Entry 7H20 (X-ray diffraction, 1.39 A resolution); this record covers chains A and B.

[Chain A]
Protein: Serine protease subunit NS2B
Source organism: Zika virus
UniProtKB: Q32ZE1 (POLG_ZIKV); residues 46-89 here correspond to UniProt positions 1414-1457 (UniProt number = residue number + 1368)
Chain sequence (46 residues; row label = number of the first residue in the row):
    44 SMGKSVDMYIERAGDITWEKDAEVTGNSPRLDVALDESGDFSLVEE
Disordered / not traced: 44-49, 89
Differences from the reference sequence: expression tag (44-45)

[Chain B]
Protein: Serine protease NS3
Source organism: Zika virus
Notes: EC 3.4.21.91, 3.6.1.15, 3.6.4.13
UniProtKB: Q32ZE1 (POLG_ZIKV); residues 11-177 here correspond to UniProt positions 1509-1675 (UniProt number = residue number + 1498)
Chain sequence (168 residues; each row starts with the number of its first residue):
    10 MKEVKKGETTDGVYRVMTRRLLGSTQVGVGVMQEGVFHTMWHVTKGAALR
    60 SGEGRLDPYWGDVKQDLVSYCGPWKLDAAWDGLSEVQLLAVPPGERAKNI
   110 QTLPGIFKTKDGDIGAVALDYPAGTSGSPILDKCGRVIGLYGNGVVIKNG
   160 SYVSAITQGKREEETPVE
Disordered / not traced: 10-15, 172-177
Differences from the reference sequence: initiating methionine (10); conflict K107 (Arg1605 in Q32ZE1)
Ligand contacts: 3-ethenyl-1,2-dimethyl-pyrazole (A1AJV): D129, Y130, P131, A132, T134, S135, Y150, G151, Y161
Curated features (UniProtKB/Swiss-Prot):
  - active site (Charge relay system): H51, D75, S135

[How chain A and chain B interact]
Pairs across the interface - 100 pairs, chain A then chain B:
  D50(A) with R59(B), salt bridge
  M51(A) with M26(B); V36(B), hydrophobic; V52(B); T53(B); L58(B); R59(B), hydrogen bond (backbone-backbone)
  Y52(A) with R24(B); V25(B); M26(B), hydrogen bond (backbone-backbone); R28(B), hydrogen bond; S33(B); R59(B)
  I53(A) with Y23(B), hydrophobic; R24(B); M41(B), hydrophobic; F46(B), hydrophobic; R59(B), hydrogen bond (backbone-backbone); S60(B); L65(B), hydrophobic
  E54(A) with Y23(B); R24(B), hydrogen bond (backbone-backbone)
  R55(A) with E17(B); T19(B); D20(B), hydrogen bond (side chain-backbone); G21(B); V22(B); Y23(B)
  A56(A) with V22(B), hydrogen bond (backbone-backbone); Y23(B); V100(B), hydrophobic; A106(B)
  G57(A) with G21(B); V22(B), hydrogen bond (backbone-backbone)
  D58(A) with L98(B)
  I59(A) with G21(B); V22(B); V40(B), hydrophobic; L98(B), hydrophobic; L140(B), hydrophobic; G144(B); V146(B), hydrophobic
  T60(A) with N108(B), hydrogen bond (backbone-side chain); L140(B)
  W61(A) with E94(B); V95(B); Q96(B); Q110(B); L140(B); D141(B); K142(B)
  E62(A) with Q96(B), hydrogen bond (backbone-side chain); N108(B)
  A65(A) with Q96(B); N108(B)
  E66(A) with N108(B); I109(B); Q110(B), hydrogen bond (backbone-backbone)
  V67(A) with E94(B); Q110(B)
  T68(A) with I109(B); Q110(B), hydrogen bond (backbone-backbone); T111(B), hydrogen bond (backbone-side chain); L128(B)
  G69(A) with T111(B); A127(B)
  N70(A) with L112(B); A127(B)
  S71(A) with L112(B), hydrogen bond (side chain-backbone); P113(B); G114(B)
  P72(A) with G114(B); I115(B), hydrogen bond (backbone-backbone); A127(B); V162(B), hydrophobic
  R73(A) with I115(B)
  L74(A) with I115(B), hydrogen bond (backbone-backbone); F116(B); K117(B), hydrogen bond (backbone-backbone); I156(B), hydrophobic
  D75(A) with K117(B)
  V76(A) with F116(B), hydrophobic; K117(B), hydrogen bond (backbone-backbone); T118(B)
  L78(A) with K73(B)
  D79(A) with K73(B)
  E80(A) with K73(B)
  S81(A) with V72(B)
  G82(A) with V72(B); K73(B); N152(B), hydrogen bond (backbone-side chain)
  F84(A) with F116(B), hydrophobic; N152(B); G153(B); V154(B); A164(B), hydrophobic
  S85(A) with V154(B)
  L86(A) with V154(B); V155(B); I156(B), hydrophobic
Interface residues without a listed pair, chain A (34 interface residues in all): E88
Interface residues without a listed pair, chain B (58 interface residues in all): T27, A57, K107, K157

[Summary]
The interface between chain A and chain B involves 34 residues on one side and 58 on the other; the contacts
include 19 hydrogen bonds and 1 salt bridge. Polar contacts include D50(A)-R59(B), Y52(A)-R28(B) and
R55(A)-D20(B). Bound to chain B: 3-ethenyl-1,2-dimethyl-pyrazole.
Here chain A is Serine protease subunit NS2B and chain B is Serine protease NS3, both from Zika virus. Entry
7H20 (PanDDA analysis group deposition -- Crystal Structure of ZIKV NS2B-NS3 protease in complex with
Z4605084899) was determined by X-ray diffraction.
